3QFB - chains B and D of the 4 polymer chains in the assembly; structure by X-ray diffraction, 2.60 A resolution.

# Chain B
Name: Thioredoxin reductase 1, cytoplasmic
Organism: Homo sapiens
Notes: EC 1.8.1.9
UniProtKB: Q16881 (TRXR1_HUMAN); numbering as in UniProt (aligned over 1-499)
Amino-acid sequence (519 residues; each row starts with the number of its first residue; numbers below 1 keep their minus sign (Met-19 is residue -19)):
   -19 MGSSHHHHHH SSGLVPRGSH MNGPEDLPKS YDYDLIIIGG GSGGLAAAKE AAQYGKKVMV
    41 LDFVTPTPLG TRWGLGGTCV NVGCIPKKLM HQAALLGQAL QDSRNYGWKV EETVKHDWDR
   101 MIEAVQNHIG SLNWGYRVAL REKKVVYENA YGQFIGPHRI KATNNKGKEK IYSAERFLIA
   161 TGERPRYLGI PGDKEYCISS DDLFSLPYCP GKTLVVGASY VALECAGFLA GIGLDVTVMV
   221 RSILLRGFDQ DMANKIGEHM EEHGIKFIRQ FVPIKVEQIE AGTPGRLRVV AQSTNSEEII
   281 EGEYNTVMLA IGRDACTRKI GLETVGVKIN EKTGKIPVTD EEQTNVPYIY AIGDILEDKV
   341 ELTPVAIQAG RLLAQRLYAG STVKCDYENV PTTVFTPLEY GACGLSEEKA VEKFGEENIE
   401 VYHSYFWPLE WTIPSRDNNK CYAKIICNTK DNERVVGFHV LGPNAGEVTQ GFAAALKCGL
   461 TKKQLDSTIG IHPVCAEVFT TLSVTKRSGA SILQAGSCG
Unresolved in the structure: -19 to 8
Sequence notes: expression tag (-19 to 0); engineered mutation Ser497 (Cys in Q16881)
Cystine bridges: Cys59-Cys64
Residues lining bound ligands: FAD (flavin-adenine dinucleotide): Ile18, Gly19, Gly20, Gly21, Ser22, Gly23, Gly24, Leu41, Asp42, Phe43, Val44, Gly57, Thr58, Cys59, Val62, Gly63, Cys64, Lys67, Ala130, Tyr131, Gly132, Ala160, Thr161, Gly162, Glu163, Ser180, Phe184, Tyr200, Val201, Arg293, Cys296, Ile300, Ile332, Gly333, Asp334, Glu341, Leu342, Thr343, Pro344, Ala346, Phe375
From the paper describing this entry:
  - catalytic residues: Cys59, Cys64 (citing earlier work)

# Chain D
Name: Thioredoxin
Organism: Homo sapiens
UniProtKB: P10599 (THIO_HUMAN); residue numbers follow UniProt; this construct covers 2-105
Amino-acid sequence (116 residues; each row starts with the number of its first residue; numbers below 1 keep their minus sign (Met-10 is residue -10)):
   -10 MRGSHHHHHH GSVKQIESKT AFQEALDAAG DKLVVVDFSA TWCGPSKMIK PFFHSLSEKY
    50 SNVIFLEVDV DDCQDVASEC EVKSMPTFQF FKKGQKVGEF SGANKEKLEA TINELV
Unresolved in the structure: -10 to 0
Sequence notes: expression tag (-10 to 1); engineered mutation Ser35 (Cys in P10599), Ser73 (Cys in P10599)
Swiss-Prot annotation at these positions:
  - active site: Cys32 (Nucleophile)
  - site: Asp26 (Deprotonates C-terminal active site Cys), Gly33 (Contributes to redox potential value), Pro34 (Contributes to redox potential value)
  - modified residue: Lys3 (N6-acetyllysine), Lys8 (N6-succinyllysine), Lys39 (N6-acetyllysine), Cys62 (S-nitrosocysteine), Cys69 (S-nitrosocysteine), Lys94 (N6-acetyllysine)
  - mutagenesis: Cys32 (C32S: Loses its reducing activity, interaction with APEX1 and transcription activation; when associated with S-35), Asp60 (D60N: Loss of pH-dependence of dimerization), Cys62 (C62S: Retains its reducing activity. Retains interaction with APEX1 and transcription activation; when associated with S-69 and S-73), Cys69 (C69S: No effect on reducing activity, interaction with APEX1 and on S-nitrosylation of C-73. Retains interaction with APEX1 and transcription activation; when associated with S-62 and S-73), Glu70 (E70A: Strongly reduced interaction with CASP3; when associated with A-72), Lys72 (K72A: Strongly reduced interaction with CASP3; when associated with A-70)

# How chain B and chain D interact
Contacting residue pairs - 18 pairs, chain B then chain D:
  Asn107(B) - Thr30(D)
  Asn107(B) - Trp31(D)
  Asn107(B) - Lys36(D)
  Gly110(B) - Trp31(D)
  Ser111(B) - Trp31(D)
  Trp114(B) - Trp31(D)  hydrophobic
  Trp114(B) - Val59(D)  hydrophobic
  Trp114(B) - Val71(D)
  Trp114(B) - Lys72(D)  hydrogen bond (side chain-backbone)
  Trp114(B) - Met74(D)
  Arg117(B) - Val59(D)
  Arg117(B) - Asp60(D)  salt bridge
  Arg117(B) - Gln63(D)  hydrogen bond
  Val118(B) - Lys72(D)
  Arg121(B) - Ser67(D)
  Arg121(B) - Glu70(D)  salt bridge
  Arg121(B) - Val71(D)  hydrogen bond (side chain-backbone)
  Tyr127(B) - Gln63(D)
Other interface residues (no listed pair), chain B (9 interface residues in all): Glu103
Other interface residues (no listed pair), chain D (13 interface residues in all): Ala66, Ser73

# Summary
9 residues of chain B face 13 of chain D across their interface, with 3 hydrogen bonds and 2 salt bridges.
Among the polar pairs are Arg117(B)-Asp60(D), Arg121(B)-Glu70(D) and Trp114(B)-Lys72(D). Bound to chain B:
flavin-adenine dinucleotide. UniProt lists active-site residue Cys32(D) and 6 mutagenesis sites on chain D.
The paper reports catalytic residues Cys59(B) and Cys64(B).
Here chain B is Thioredoxin reductase 1, cytoplasmic and chain D is Thioredoxin, both from Homo sapiens. Entry
3QFB (Crystal structure of the human thioredoxin reductase-thioredoxin complex) was determined by X-ray
diffraction together with 3QFA from the same study.
